Entry 5II0 (X-ray diffraction, 2.10 A resolution); this record covers chains A and D.

Chain A:
Molecule: Calcitonin receptor
Organism: Homo sapiens
Notes: fragment: ectodomain
Reference sequence: P30988 (CALCR_HUMAN), isoform P30988-2; numbering as in UniProt (aligned over 25-144)
Amino-acid sequence (122 residues; row label = number of the first residue in the row):
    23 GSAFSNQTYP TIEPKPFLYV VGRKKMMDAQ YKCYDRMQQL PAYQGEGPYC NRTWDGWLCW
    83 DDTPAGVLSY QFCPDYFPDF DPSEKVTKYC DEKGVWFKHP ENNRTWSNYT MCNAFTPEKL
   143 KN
Disordered / not traced: 23-39, 139-144
Disulfides: Cys55-Cys81, Cys72-Cys112, Cys95-Cys134
Construct notes: expression tag (23-24)
Swiss-Prot annotation at these positions:
  - glycosylation (N-linked (GlcNAc...) asparagine): Asn28, Asn73, Asn125, Asn130
Reported in the primary citation:
  - binding site for urea: Val42

Chain D:
Molecule: Calcitonin
Reference sequence: Q8QG84 (Q8QG84_ONCGO); residues 8-32 here = UniProt positions 8-32
Amino-acid sequence (25 residues; each row starts with the number of its first residue):
     8 VLGKLSQELH KLQTYPRTNT GSGTP
Disordered / not traced: 8-20
Modified positions: Tyr22 (4-bromo-L-phenylalanine; 4BF); Pro32 (L-prolinamide; LPD)
Reported in the primary citation:
  - contacts within the chain: Gly28-Thr31 (hydrogen bond)
  - conformationally variable residues (loop rearrangement): Thr21 to Pro23, Gly28 to Thr31
  - binding site for urea: Pro23, Thr25
  - contacts within the chain: Asn26-Gly28 (hydrogen bond) (proposed by the authors, not directly observed)

How chain A and chain D interact:
Residue-residue contacts (27; chain A residue first):
  Leu40(A) - Tyr22(D)
  Tyr41(A) - Tyr22(D)
  Tyr41(A) - Pro23(D)
  Asp77(A) - Pro32(D)
  Gly78(A) - Pro32(D)
  Trp79(A) - Thr25(D)
  Trp79(A) - Asn26(D)
  Trp79(A) - Pro32(D)
  Phe99(A) - Thr25(D)
  Pro100(A) - Tyr22(D)
  Asp101(A) - Arg24(D)
  Asp101(A) - Thr25(D)  hydrogen bond
  Phe102(A) - Thr25(D)
  His121(A) - Ser29(D)
  Glu123(A) - Ser29(D)  hydrogen bond
  Asn124(A) - Gly30(D)
  Trp128(A) - Thr27(D)  hydrogen bond (side chain-backbone)
  Trp128(A) - Gly28(D)  hydrogen bond (side chain-backbone)
  Trp128(A) - Thr31(D)
  Trp128(A) - Pro32(D)
  Ser129(A) - Pro32(D)  hydrogen bond (backbone-backbone)
  Tyr131(A) - Thr27(D)
  Tyr131(A) - Pro32(D)
  Thr132(A) - Thr27(D)
  Asn135(A) - Arg24(D)  hydrogen bond (backbone-side chain)
  Asn135(A) - Thr25(D)  hydrogen bond (side chain-backbone)
  Thr138(A) - Arg24(D)
Also at the interface, not in a pair above, chain A (20 interface residues in all): Thr127, Ala136
The authors on this interface:
  - specific contacts: Asp101(A)-Thr25(D) (hydrogen bond), Trp128(A)-Thr27(D) (hydrogen bond), Asn135(A)-Arg24(D) (hydrogen bond)
  - interface residues, chain A: Trp79(A), His121(A), Ser129(A)
  - interface residues, chain D: Gly28(D)

Overview:
The interface between chain A and chain D involves 20 residues on one side and 11 on the other, with 7
hydrogen bonds. Among the polar pairs are Asp101(A)-Thr25(D), Glu123(A)-Ser29(D) and Trp128(A)-Thr27(D). The
paper describes hydrogen bonds between Asp101(A) and Thr25(D), Trp128(A) and Thr27(D) and Asn135(A) and
Arg24(D). The paper reports a binding site for urea at Val42(A) and Pro23(D) among others; interface residues
Trp79(A), His121(A) and Gly28(D) among others.
Chain A is Calcitonin receptor (Homo sapiens) and chain D is Calcitonin; the structure, Crystal structure of
the human calcitonin receptor ectodomain in complex with a truncated salmon calcitonin analogue, was
determined by X-ray diffraction.
